4B9M - chains A and C of the 3 polymer chains in the assembly; structure by X-ray diffraction, 2.05 A resolution.

Chain A:
Protein: DNA polymerase I
Organism: Geobacillus stearothermophilus
Notes: EC 2.7.7.7
Reference sequence: E1C9K5 (E1C9K5_GEOSE); residues 297-876 here correspond to UniProt positions 1-580 (UniProt number = residue number - 296)
Chain sequence (619 residues; row label = number of the first residue in the row):
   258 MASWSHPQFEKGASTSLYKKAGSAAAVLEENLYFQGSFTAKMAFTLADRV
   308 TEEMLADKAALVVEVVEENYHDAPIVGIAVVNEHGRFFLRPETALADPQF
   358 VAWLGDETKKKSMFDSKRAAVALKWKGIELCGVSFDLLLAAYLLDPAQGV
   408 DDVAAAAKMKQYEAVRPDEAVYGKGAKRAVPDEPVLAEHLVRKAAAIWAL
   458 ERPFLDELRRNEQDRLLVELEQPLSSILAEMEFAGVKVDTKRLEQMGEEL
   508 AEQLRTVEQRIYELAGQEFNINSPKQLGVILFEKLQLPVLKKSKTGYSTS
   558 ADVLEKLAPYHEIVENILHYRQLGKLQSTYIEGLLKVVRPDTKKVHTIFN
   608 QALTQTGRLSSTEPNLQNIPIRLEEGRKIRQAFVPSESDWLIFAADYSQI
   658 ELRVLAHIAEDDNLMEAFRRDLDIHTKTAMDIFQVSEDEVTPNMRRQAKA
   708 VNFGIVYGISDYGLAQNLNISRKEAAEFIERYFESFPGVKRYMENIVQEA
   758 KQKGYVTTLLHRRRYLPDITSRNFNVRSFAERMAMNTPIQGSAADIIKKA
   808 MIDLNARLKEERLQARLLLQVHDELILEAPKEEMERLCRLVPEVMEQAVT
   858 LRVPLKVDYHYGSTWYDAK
Disordered / not traced: 258-296
Sequence notes: expression tag (258-296)
Bound ions: Mg2+: Asp653, Tyr654, Asp830

Chain C:
Molecule: 15-nt DNA strand
Sequence (15 nucleotides; row label = number of the first residue in the row):
     1 CAAXAGAGTCAGGCT
Disordered / not traced: 1-3
Modified positions: FAX ([(1R,2S,4R)-4-{[6-amino-5-(formylamino)pyrimidin-4-yl]amino}-2-hydroxycyclopentyl]methyl dihydrogen phosphate) at position 4

How chain A and chain C interact:
Pairs across the interface - 33 pairs, chain A then chain C:
  Asn527(A) - DA11(C)  hydrogen bond to the phosphate
  Asn529(A) - DC10(C)  phosphate contact
  Asn529(A) - DA11(C)  phosphate contact
  Ser530(A) - DA11(C)  phosphate contact
  Ser530(A) - DG12(C)  hydrogen bond to the phosphate
  Gln533(A) - DG12(C)  hydrogen bond to the phosphate
  Lys582(A) - DG8(C)  base contact
  Ser585(A) - DT9(C)  phosphate contact
  Ser585(A) - DC10(C)  phosphate contact
  Thr586(A) - DT9(C)  sugar contact
  Gly590(A) - DT9(C)  phosphate contact
  Leu610(A) - DG6(C)  phosphate contact
  Leu610(A) - DA7(C)  phosphate contact
  Thr611(A) - DG6(C)  phosphate contact
  Gln612(A) - DG6(C)  phosphate contact
  Ser617(A) - DG6(C)  phosphate contact
  Ser617(A) - DA7(C)  hydrogen bond to the phosphate
  Ser618(A) - DA7(C)  sugar contact
  Thr619(A) - DA7(C)  phosphate contact
  Thr619(A) - DG8(C)  phosphate contact
  Glu620(A) - DG8(C)  hydrogen bond to the phosphate
  Asn622(A) - DA7(C)  hydrogen bond to the sugar
  Asn622(A) - DG8(C)  phosphate contact
  Asn625(A) - DG6(C)  base contact
  Phe710(A) - FAX_4(C)  base contact
  Tyr714(A) - FAX_4(C)  base contact
  Gly715(A) - FAX_4(C)  sugar contact
  Ile716(A) - FAX_4(C)  phosphate contact
  Ser717(A) - FAX_4(C)  hydrogen bond to the phosphate
  Asn724(A) - FAX_4(C)  base contact
  Phe786(A) - FAX_4(C)  phosphate contact
  Phe786(A) - DA5(C)  phosphate contact
  Arg789(A) - FAX_4(C)  salt bridge to the phosphate
Other interface residues (no listed pair), chain A (31 interface residues in all): Lys532, Glu589, Lys593, Pro621, Gly720, Met790
Other interface residues (no listed pair), chain C (10 interface residues in all): DG13

Overview:
31 residues of chain A and 10 residues of chain C are in contact, with 7 hydrogen bonds and 1 salt bridge.
Polar contacts include Asn622(A)-DA7(C), Asn527(A)-DA11(C) and Ser530(A)-DG12(C). Asp653(A), Tyr654(A) and
Asp830(A) coordinate Mg2+.
Here chain A is DNA polymerase I (Geobacillus stearothermophilus) and chain C is a 15-nt DNA strand. Entry
4B9M (Structure of the high fidelity DNA polymerase I with an oxidative formamidopyrimidine-dA DNA lesion
-thymine basepair ...) was determined by X-ray diffraction together with 4B9L, 4B9N, 4B9S, 4B9T, 4B9U and 4B9V
from the same study.
